Entry 4OIU (X-ray diffraction, 3.01 A resolution); this record covers chains A and B.

Chain A:
Name: Androgen receptor
From: Homo sapiens
Notes: fragment: ligand binding doamin
UniProt: P10275 (ANDR_HUMAN); residue numbers follow UniProt; this construct covers 670-919
Amino-acid sequence (250 residues; row label = number of the first residue in the row):
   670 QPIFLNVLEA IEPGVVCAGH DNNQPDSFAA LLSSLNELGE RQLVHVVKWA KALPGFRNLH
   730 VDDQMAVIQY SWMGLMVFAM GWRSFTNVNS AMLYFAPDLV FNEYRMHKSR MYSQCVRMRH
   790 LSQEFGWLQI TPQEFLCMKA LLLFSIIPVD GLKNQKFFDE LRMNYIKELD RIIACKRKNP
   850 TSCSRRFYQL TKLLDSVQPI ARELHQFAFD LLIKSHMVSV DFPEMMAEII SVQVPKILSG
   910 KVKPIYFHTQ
Unresolved in the structure: 844-850, 919
Differences from the reference sequence: engineered mutation Ala760 (Arg in P10275), Ala877 (Thr in P10275)
Small-molecule neighbours: hydroxyflutamide (HFT): Leu701, Leu704, Asn705, Leu707, Gly708, Gln711, Met742, Met745, Val746, Met749, Arg752, Phe764, Met787, Leu873, Ala877, Met895
Reported in the primary citation:
  - mutagenesis - T877A: increased signaling in response to hydroxyflutamide (citing earlier work)

Chain B:
Name: co-regulator peptide
Amino-acid sequence (12 residues; numbered -1 to 10; the number before each row is that of its first residue; numbers below 1 keep their minus sign (Ala-1 is residue -1)):
    -1 ANSSFRDWYT SS
Unresolved in the structure: -1 to 0, 8-10

Chain A / chain B interface:
Residue-residue contacts (14; chain A residue first):
  Lys720(A) - Tyr7(B)
  Phe725(A) - Tyr7(B)
  Asp731(A) - Arg4(B)  salt bridge
  Gln733(A) - Tyr7(B)  hydrogen bond
  Met734(A) - Phe3(B)  hydrophobic
  Met734(A) - Arg4(B)
  Met734(A) - Tyr7(B)  hydrophobic
  Gln738(A) - Phe3(B)
  Gln738(A) - Arg4(B)
  Glu893(A) - Ser2(B)
  Glu897(A) - Ser1(B)  hydrogen bond
  Glu897(A) - Ser2(B)  hydrogen bond (side chain-backbone)
  Glu897(A) - Phe3(B)
  Gln902(A) - Arg4(B)
Interface residues without a listed pair, chain A (15 interface residues in all): Val716, Val730, Ala735, Ile737, Met894, Ile898
Interface residues without a listed pair, chain B (6 interface residues in all): Trp6

Overview:
Chain A and chain B form an interface of 15 and 6 residues respectively, with 3 hydrogen bonds and 1 salt
bridge. Polar pairs include Asp731(A)-Arg4(B), Gln733(A)-Tyr7(B) and Glu897(A)-Ser1(B). Bound to chain A:
hydroxyflutamide. From the paper: T877A of chain A increases signaling in response to hydroxyflutamide.
Here chain A is Androgen receptor (Homo sapiens) and chain B is co-regulator peptide. Entry 4OIU (Crystal
structure of T877A-AR-LBD bound with co-regulator peptide) was determined by X-ray diffraction, deposited
together with 4OED, 4OEY, 4OEZ, 4OFR, 4OFU, 4OH5 and 10 further entries.
